Entry 6J6H (electron microscopy, 3.60 A resolution); this record covers chains A and E of the 41 polymer chains in the assembly.

== Chain A ==
Protein: Pre-mRNA-splicing factor 8
Source organism: Saccharomyces cerevisiae S288c
UniProt: P33334 (PRP8_YEAST); residues 1-2413 here = UniProt positions 1-2413
Sequence (2413 residues; each row starts with the number of its first residue):
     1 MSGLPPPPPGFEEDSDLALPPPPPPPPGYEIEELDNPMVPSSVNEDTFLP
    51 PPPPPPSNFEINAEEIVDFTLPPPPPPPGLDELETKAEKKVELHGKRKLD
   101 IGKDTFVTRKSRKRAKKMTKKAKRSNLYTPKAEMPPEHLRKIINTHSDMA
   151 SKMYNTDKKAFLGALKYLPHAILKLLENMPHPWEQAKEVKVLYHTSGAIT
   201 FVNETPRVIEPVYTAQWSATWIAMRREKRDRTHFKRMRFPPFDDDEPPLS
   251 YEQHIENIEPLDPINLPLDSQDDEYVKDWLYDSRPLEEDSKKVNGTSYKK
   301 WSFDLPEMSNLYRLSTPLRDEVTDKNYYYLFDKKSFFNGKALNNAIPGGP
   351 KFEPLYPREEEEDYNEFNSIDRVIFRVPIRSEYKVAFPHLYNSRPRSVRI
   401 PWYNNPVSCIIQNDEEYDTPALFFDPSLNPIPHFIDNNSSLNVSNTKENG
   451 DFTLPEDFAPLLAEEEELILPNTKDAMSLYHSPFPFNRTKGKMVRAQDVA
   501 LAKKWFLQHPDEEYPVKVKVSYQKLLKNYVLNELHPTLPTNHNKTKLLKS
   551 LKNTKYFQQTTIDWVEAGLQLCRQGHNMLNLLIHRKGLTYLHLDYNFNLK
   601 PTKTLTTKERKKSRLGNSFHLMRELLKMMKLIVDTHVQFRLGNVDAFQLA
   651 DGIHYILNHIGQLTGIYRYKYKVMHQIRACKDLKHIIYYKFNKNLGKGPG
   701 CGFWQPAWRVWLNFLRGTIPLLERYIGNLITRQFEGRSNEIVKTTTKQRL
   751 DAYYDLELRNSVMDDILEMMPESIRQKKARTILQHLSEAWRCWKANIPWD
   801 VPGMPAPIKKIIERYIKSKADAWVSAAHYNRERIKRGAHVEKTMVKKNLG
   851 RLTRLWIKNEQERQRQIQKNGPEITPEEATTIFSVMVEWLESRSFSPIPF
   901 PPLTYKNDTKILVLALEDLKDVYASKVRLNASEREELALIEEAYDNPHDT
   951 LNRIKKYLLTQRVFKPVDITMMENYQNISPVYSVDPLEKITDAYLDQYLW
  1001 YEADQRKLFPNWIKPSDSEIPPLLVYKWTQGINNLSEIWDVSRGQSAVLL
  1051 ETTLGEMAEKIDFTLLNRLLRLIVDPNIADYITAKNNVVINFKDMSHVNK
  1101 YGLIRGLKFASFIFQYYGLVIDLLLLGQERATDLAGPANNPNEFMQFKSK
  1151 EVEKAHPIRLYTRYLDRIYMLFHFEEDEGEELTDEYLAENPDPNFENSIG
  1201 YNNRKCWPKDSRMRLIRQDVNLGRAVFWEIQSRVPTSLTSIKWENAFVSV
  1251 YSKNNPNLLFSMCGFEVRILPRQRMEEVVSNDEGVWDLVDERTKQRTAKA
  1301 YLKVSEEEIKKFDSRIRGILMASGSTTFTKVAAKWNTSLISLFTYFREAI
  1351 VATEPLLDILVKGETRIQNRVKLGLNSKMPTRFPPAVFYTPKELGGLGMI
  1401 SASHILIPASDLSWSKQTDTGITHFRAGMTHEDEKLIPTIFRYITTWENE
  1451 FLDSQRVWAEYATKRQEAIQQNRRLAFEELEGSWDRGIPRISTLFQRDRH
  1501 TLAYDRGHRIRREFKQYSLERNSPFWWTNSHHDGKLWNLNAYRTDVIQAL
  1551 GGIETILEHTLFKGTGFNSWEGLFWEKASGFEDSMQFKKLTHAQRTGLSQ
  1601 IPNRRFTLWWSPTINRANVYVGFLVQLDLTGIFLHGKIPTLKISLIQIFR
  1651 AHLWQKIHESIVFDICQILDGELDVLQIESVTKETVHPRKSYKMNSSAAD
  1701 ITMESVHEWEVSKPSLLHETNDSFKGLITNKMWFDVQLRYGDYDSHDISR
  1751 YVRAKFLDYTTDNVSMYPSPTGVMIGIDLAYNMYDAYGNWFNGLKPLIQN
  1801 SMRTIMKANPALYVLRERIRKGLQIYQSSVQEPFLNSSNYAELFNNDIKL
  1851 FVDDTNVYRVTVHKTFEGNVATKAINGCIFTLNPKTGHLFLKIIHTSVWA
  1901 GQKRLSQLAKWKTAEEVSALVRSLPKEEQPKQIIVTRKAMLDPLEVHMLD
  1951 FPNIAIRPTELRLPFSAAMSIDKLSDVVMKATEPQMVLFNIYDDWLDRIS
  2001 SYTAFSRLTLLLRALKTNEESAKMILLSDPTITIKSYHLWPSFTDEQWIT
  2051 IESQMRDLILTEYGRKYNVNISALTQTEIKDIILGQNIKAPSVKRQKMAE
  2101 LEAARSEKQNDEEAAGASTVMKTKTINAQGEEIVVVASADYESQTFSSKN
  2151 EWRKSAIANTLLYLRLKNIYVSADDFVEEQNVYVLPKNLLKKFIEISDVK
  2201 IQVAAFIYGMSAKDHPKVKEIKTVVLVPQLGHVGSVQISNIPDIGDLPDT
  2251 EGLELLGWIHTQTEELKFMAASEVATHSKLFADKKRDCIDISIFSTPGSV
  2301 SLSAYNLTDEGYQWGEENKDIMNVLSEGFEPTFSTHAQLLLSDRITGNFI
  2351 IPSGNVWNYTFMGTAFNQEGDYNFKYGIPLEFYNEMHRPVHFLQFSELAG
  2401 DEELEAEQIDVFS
Disordered / not traced: 1-126, 435-449, 1578-1598, 1830-1839, 2086-2413
Small-molecule neighbours: inositol hexakisphosphate (IHP): Arg236, Lys517, His659, Lys684, His685, Tyr688, Tyr689, Asn692, Lys697, Gly698, Pro699, Asn1618

== Chain E ==
Molecule: U6 snRNA
Source organism: Saccharomyces cerevisiae S288c
Sequence (112 nucleotides; row label = number of the first residue in the row):
     1 GUUCGCGAAGUAACCCUUCGUGGACAUUUGGUCAAUUUGAAACAAUACAG
    51 AGAUGAUCAGCAGUUCCCCUGCAUAAGGAUGAACCGUUUUACAAAGAGAU
   101 UUAUUUCGUUUU
Disordered / not traced: 104-112
Ion coordination: Mg2+ site 1: C61, G77; Mg2+ site 2: G78, U80; Mg2+ site 3 near U80 (its only coordinating residue here); Mg2+ site 4 near G81 (its only coordinating residue here)
From the paper describing this entry:
  - Mg2+ coordination: G78, U80

== How chain A and chain E interact ==
Residue-residue contacts (53):
  Ser151(A) with A35(E), sugar contact; U36(E), hydrogen bond to the phosphate
  Lys152(A) with U36(E), hydrogen bond to the phosphate
  Met153(A) with A35(E), phosphate contact
  Thr156(A) with C33(E), base contact
  Lys555(A) with G30(E), salt bridge to the phosphate; G31(E), salt bridge to the phosphate
  Lys586(A) with U70(E), salt bridge to the phosphate; G71(E), salt bridge to the phosphate
  Thr606(A) with A44(E), hydrogen bond to the phosphate
  Lys608(A) with A44(E), phosphate contact
  Glu609(A) with C43(E), hydrogen bond to the sugar; A44(E), sugar contact
  Lys611(A) with U70(E), sugar contact; G78(E), phosphate contact
  Lys612(A) with C69(E), hydrogen bond to the phosphate; U70(E), salt bridge to the phosphate
  Arg614(A) with U70(E), hydrogen bond to the sugar; G71(E), phosphate contact
  Leu615(A) with G71(E), phosphate contact
  Gly616(A) with G71(E), sugar contact; C72(E), phosphate contact
  Asn617(A) with C72(E), phosphate contact
  Ser618(A) with C72(E), hydrogen bond to the phosphate
  Tyr725(A) with C72(E), stacking on the base
  Asn728(A) with C72(E), hydrogen bond to the sugar
  Leu729(A) with C72(E), phosphate contact
  Arg732(A) with G71(E), salt bridge to the phosphate; C72(E), salt bridge to the phosphate; A73(E), salt bridge to the phosphate
  Arg737(A) with C69(E), salt bridge to the phosphate; U70(E), salt bridge to the phosphate; G71(E), hydrogen bond to the base
  Ile741(A) with U74(E), phosphate contact
  Val742(A) with U74(E), sugar contact
  Lys743(A) with A75(E), salt bridge to the phosphate; A76(E), salt bridge to the phosphate
  Thr744(A) with U74(E), phosphate contact; A75(E), hydrogen bond to the phosphate
  Thr746(A) with A75(E), phosphate contact; A76(E), phosphate contact
  Gln748(A) with C61(E), hydrogen bond to the sugar; A62(E), hydrogen bond to the phosphate; A76(E), hydrogen bond to the phosphate; G77(E), hydrogen bond to the phosphate
  Arg749(A) with C61(E), sugar contact; A62(E), salt bridge to the phosphate; A75(E), salt bridge to the phosphate; A76(E), salt bridge to the phosphate
  Ala752(A) with A62(E), sugar contact
  Tyr753(A) with A62(E), phosphate contact; G63(E), hydrogen bond to the phosphate
  Leu756(A) with G63(E), sugar contact
Interface residues without a listed pair, chain A (35 interface residues in all): Tyr556, Phe619, Arg724, Asn739
Interface residues without a listed pair, chain E (23 interface residues in all): A45, C68, A79

== In short ==
The interface between chain A and chain E involves 35 residues on one side and 23 on the other, with 15
hydrogen bonds, 15 salt bridges and 1 aromatic stacking contact. Polar contacts include Arg737(A)-G71(E),
Glu609(A)-C43(E) and Arg614(A)-U70(E). Chain A binds inositol hexakisphosphate. The paper reports Mg2+
coordination by G78(E) and U80(E).
Chain A is Pre-mRNA-splicing factor 8 and chain E is U6 snRNA, both from Saccharomyces cerevisiae S288c; the
structure, Cryo-EM structure of the yeast B*-a1 complex at an average resolution of 3.6 angstrom, was
determined by electron microscopy together with 6J6G, 6J6N and 6J6Q from the same study.
